6OS9 - chains R and A of the 6 polymer chains in the assembly; structure by electron microscopy, 3.00 A resolution.

Chain R:
Protein: Neurotensin receptor type 1
Source organism: Homo sapiens
UniProt: P30989 (NTR1_HUMAN); residue numbers follow UniProt; this construct covers 20-273, 284-418
Chain sequence (435 residues; each row starts with the number of its first residue; note: 10 numbers in that range are skipped by the numbering (no residue carries them; nothing is unmodelled there); numbers below 1 keep their minus sign (Asp-19 is residue -19)):
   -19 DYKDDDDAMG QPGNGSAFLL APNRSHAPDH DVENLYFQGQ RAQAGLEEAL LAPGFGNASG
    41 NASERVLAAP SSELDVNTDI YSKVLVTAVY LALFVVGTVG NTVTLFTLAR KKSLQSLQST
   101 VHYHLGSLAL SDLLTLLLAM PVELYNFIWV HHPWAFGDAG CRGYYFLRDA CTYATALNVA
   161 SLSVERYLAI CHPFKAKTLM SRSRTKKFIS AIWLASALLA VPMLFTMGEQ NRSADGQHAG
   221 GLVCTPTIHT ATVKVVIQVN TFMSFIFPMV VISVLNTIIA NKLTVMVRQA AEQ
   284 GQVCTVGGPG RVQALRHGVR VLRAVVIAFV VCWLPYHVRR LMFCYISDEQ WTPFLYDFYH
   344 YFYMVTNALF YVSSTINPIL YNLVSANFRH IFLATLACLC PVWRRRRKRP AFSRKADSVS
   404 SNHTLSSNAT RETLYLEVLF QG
Unresolved in the structure: -19 to 49, 284-293, 376-425
Differences from the reference sequence: expression tag (-19 to 19, 419-425); engineered mutation Leu85 (Ala in P30989)
Cystine bridges: Cys141-Cys224
UniProt features mapped onto this chain:
  - region: Val321 to Tyr344 (Neurotensin binding)
  - lipidation (S-palmitoyl cysteine): Cys381, Cys383
  - glycosylation (N-linked (GlcNAc...) asparagine): Asn37, Asn41
What the authors report for this chain:
  - mutagenesis - A85L: increased expression (proposed by the authors, not directly observed)
  - conformationally variable residues (side-chain flip): Tyr364
  - mutagenesis - S93A/L94A/R294A/H373A: decreased signaling in response to Gi/o signaling
  - mutagenesis - S93A/L94A/R294A/H373A: unchanged expression
  - mutagenesis - S93A/L94A/R294A/H373A: decreased signaling in response to other G-proteins

Chain A:
Protein: Guanine nucleotide-binding protein G(i) subunit alpha-1
Source organism: Homo sapiens
UniProt: P63096 (GNAI1_HUMAN); residues 1-354 here = UniProt positions 1-354
Chain sequence (354 residues; each row starts with the number of its first residue):
     1 MGCTLSAEDK AAVERSKMID RNLREDGEKA AREVKLLLLG AGESGKSTIV KQMKIIHEAG
    61 YSEEECKQYK AVVYSNTIQS IIAIIRAMGR LKIDFGDSAR ADDARQLFVL AGAAEEGFMT
   121 AELAGVIKRL WKDSGVQACF NRSREYQLND SAAYYLNDLD RIAQPNYIPT QQDVLRTRVK
   181 TTGIVETHFT FKDLHFKMFD VGGQRSERKK WIHCFEGVTA IIFCVALSDY DLVLAEDEEM
   241 NRMHESMKLF DSICNNKWFT DTSIILFLNK KDLFEEKIKK SPLTICYPEY AGSNTYEEAA
   301 AYIQCQFEDL NKRKDTKEIY THFTCATDTK NVQFVFDAVT DVIIKNNLKD CGLF
Unresolved in the structure: 1-3, 56-181, 234-240
UniProt features mapped onto this chain:
  - region: Lys35 to Thr48 (G1 motif), Asp173 to Thr181 (G2 motif), Phe196 to Arg205 (G3 motif), Ile265 to Asp272 (G4 motif), Thr324 to Thr329 (G5 motif)
  - binding site (GTP): Glu43 to Thr48, Ser151, Leu175 to Thr181, Asp200 to Gln204, Asn269 to Asp272, Ala326
  - binding site (Mg(2+)): Ser47, Thr181
  - modified residue: Arg178 (ADP-ribosylarginine), Gln204 (Deamidated glutamine), Cys351 (ADP-ribosylcysteine)
  - lipidation: Gly2 (N-myristoyl glycine), Cys3 (S-palmitoyl cysteine)
What the authors report for this chain:
  - contacts within the chain: His322-Phe334 (pi stacking)
  - conformationally variable residues (order/disorder transition): Thr324 to Thr327

Interface between chain R and chain A:
Pairs across the interface (37):
  Leu97(R) with Asn347(A)
  Gln98(R) with Asp350(A)
  Val101(R) with Asp350(A); Cys351(A), hydrophobic
  Arg166(R) with Cys351(A), hydrogen bond (side chain-backbone); Leu353(A)
  Ala169(R) with Asn347(A), hydrogen bond (backbone-side chain); Cys351(A), hydrophobic
  Ile170(R) with Leu348(A), hydrophobic; Leu353(A), hydrophobic
  Pro173(R) with Ile344(A), hydrophobic
  Phe174(R) with Lys192(A); Leu194(A), hydrophobic; Thr340(A); Ile343(A), hydrophobic
  Lys177(R) with Arg32(A); Val34(A); Leu194(A); Ile343(A)
  Thr178(R) with Arg32(A), hydrogen bond (backbone-side chain); Asp193(A); Leu194(A)
  Met180(R) with Arg32(A), hydrogen bond (backbone-side chain)
  Ser181(R) with Glu28(A); Arg32(A)
  Arg182(R) with Glu28(A)
  Ser183(R) with Glu28(A)
  Leu263(R) with Leu348(A), hydrophobic
  Met266(R) with Ile344(A), hydrophobic
  Ala297(R) with Phe354(A), hydrophobic
  Leu298(R) with Leu348(A), hydrophobic; Phe354(A), hydrophobic
  His300(R) with Leu353(A)
  Gly301(R) with Leu353(A)
  Leu305(R) with Leu353(A), hydrophobic
  Ser368(R) with Gly352(A); Phe354(A)
Also at the interface, not in a pair above, chain R (29 interface residues in all): Gln95, Arg184, Ile259, Lys262, Arg294, Val304, Asn370
Also at the interface, not in a pair above, chain A (18 interface residues in all): Ala31, Lys349
From the paper, about this interface:
  - pairs named by the authors: Ala169(R)-Asn347(A) (hydrogen bond), Ser368(R)-Phe354(A) (hydrogen bond), Arg32(A)-Thr178(R) (hydrogen bond)

Overview:
29 residues of chain R and 18 residues of chain A are in contact; the contacts include 4 hydrogen bonds. Polar
pairs include Arg166(R)-Cys351(A), Ala169(R)-Asn347(A) and Thr178(R)-Arg32(A). The paper describes hydrogen
bonds between Ala169(R) and Asn347(A), Ser368(R) and Phe354(A) and Arg32(A) and Thr178(R). From the paper:
A85L of chain R increases expression; conformational variability at Tyr364(R) and Thr324(A).
Here chain R is Neurotensin receptor type 1 and chain A is Guanine nucleotide-binding protein G(i) subunit
alpha-1, both from Homo sapiens. Entry 6OS9 (human Neurotensin Receptor 1 (hNTSR1) - Gi1 Protein Complex in
canonical conformation (C state)) was determined by electron microscopy (same publication as 6OSA).
